8VU0 - chains C and A of the 4 polymer chains in the assembly; structure by X-ray diffraction, 2.64 A resolution.

[Chain C]
Molecule: 76-nt RNA strand
Sequence (76 nucleotides; row label = number of the first residue in the row):
     1 GGGCUUGUAG CUCAGGUGGU UAGAGCGCAC CGCGAAAGCG GUGAGGUCGG UGGUUCAAGU
    61 CCACUCAGGC CUACCA

[Chain A]
Name: Methionyl-tRNA synthetase beta subunit
Organism: Aquifex aeolicus
Reference sequence: O66738 (O66738_AQUAE); numbering as in UniProt (aligned over 1-111)
Chain sequence (113 residues; each row starts with the number of its first residue; numbers below 1 keep their minus sign (Gly-1 is residue -1)):
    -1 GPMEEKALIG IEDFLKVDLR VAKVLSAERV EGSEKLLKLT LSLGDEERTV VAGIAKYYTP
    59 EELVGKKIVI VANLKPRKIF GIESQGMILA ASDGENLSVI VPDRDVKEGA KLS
Unresolved in the structure: -1 to 4
Differences from the reference sequence: expression tag (-1 to 0)
From the paper describing this entry:
  - binding site for the 76-nt RNA strand (chain C): Glu32, Lys33, Lys73, Arg75, Ile77, Phe78, Ser82, Met85
  - mutagenesis - K33A, F78A, S82A, M85A: decreased binding to tRNA
  - mutagenesis - R75A: abolished binding to tRNA

[How chain C and chain A interact]
Residue-residue contacts (20; chain C residue first):
  A73(C) with Phe78(A), hydrogen bond to the phosphate
  C74(C) with Lys76(A), phosphate contact; Ile77(A), phosphate contact; Phe78(A), hydrogen bond to the phosphate
  C75(C) with Ser31(A), base contact; Glu32(A), hydrogen bond to the base; Lys33(A), hydrogen bond to the base; Leu34(A), sugar contact; Ile77(A), sugar contact; Phe78(A), sugar contact
  A76(C) with Leu34(A), phosphate contact; Val49(A), sugar contact; Gly51(A), sugar contact; Leu72(A), base contact; Lys73(A), hydrogen bond to the base; Arg75(A), base contact; Ile77(A), base contact; Ser82(A), base contact; Gly84(A), base contact; Met85(A), sugar contact
Interface residues without a listed pair, chain A (19 interface residues in all): Gly30, Ala50, Gly79, Ile86

[Summary]
Chain C and chain A form an interface of 4 and 19 residues respectively, with 5 hydrogen bonds. Polar contacts
include C75(C)-Glu32(A), C75(C)-Lys33(A) and A76(C)-Lys73(A). From the paper: a binding site for the 76-nt RNA
strand (chain C) at Glu32(A), Lys33(A) and Lys73(A) among others; K33A, F78A and S82A of chain A, among
others, reduce binding to tRNA; 5 substitutions were tested in all.
Here chain C is a 76-nt RNA strand and chain A is Methionyl-tRNA synthetase beta subunit (Aquifex aeolicus).
Entry 8VU0 (Co-crystal structure of Aquifex aeolicus Trbp111 in complex with E. coli tRNA-Ile) was determined
by X-ray diffraction together with 8VTZ from the same study.
